Entry 7OE2 (electron microscopy, 2.40 A resolution); this record covers chains B and C of the 10 polymer chains in the assembly.

[Chain B (and C)]
Protein: Linocin_M18 bacteriocin protein
Organism: Haliangium ochraceum (strain DSM 14365 / JCM 11303 / SMP-2)
Notes: chain C of this document is another copy of the same molecule, construct and numbering; everything in this record applies to it too
UniProt: D0LZ74 (D0LZ74_HALO1); residues 1-266 here = UniProt positions 1-266
Chain sequence (266 residues; numbered 1 to 266; the number before each row is that of its first residue):
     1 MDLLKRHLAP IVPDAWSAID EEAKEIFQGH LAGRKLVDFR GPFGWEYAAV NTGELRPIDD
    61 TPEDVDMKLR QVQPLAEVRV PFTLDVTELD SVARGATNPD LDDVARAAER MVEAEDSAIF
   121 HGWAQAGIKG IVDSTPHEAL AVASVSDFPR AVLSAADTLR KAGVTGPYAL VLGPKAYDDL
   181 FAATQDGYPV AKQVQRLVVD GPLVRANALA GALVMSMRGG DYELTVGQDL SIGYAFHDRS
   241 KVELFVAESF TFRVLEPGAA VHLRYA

[Chain B / chain C interface]
Pairs across the interface (32; chain B residue first):
  Asn51(B) with Arg94(C), hydrogen bond (side chain-backbone); Gly95(C)
  Thr52(B) with Ala96(C)
  Gly53(B) with Ser91(C); Arg94(C); Ala96(C)
  Leu55(B) with Arg94(C)
  Arg70(B) with Arg94(C), hydrogen bond (side chain-backbone)
  Leu153(B) with Asp178(C); Phe181(C); Ala182(C)
  Asp157(B) with Arg205(C), salt bridge
  Arg160(B) with His30(C); Arg205(C)
  Gly163(B) with Ile26(C)
  Thr165(B) with Glu25(C), hydrogen bond; His30(C)
  Gln185(B) with Gly187(C)
  Asp186(B) with Asp186(C); Gly187(C)
  Tyr188(B) with Gly187(C); Pro189(C); Lys192(C)
  Gln193(B) with Phe181(C); Ala182(C), hydrogen bond (side chain-backbone); Ala183(C); Thr184(C)
  Arg196(B) with Pro189(C)
  Leu197(B) with Phe181(C)
  Arg218(B) with Glu25(C), salt bridge
  Arg253(B) with Asn98(C)
  Leu255(B) with Asn98(C), hydrogen bond (backbone-side chain)
Interface residues without a listed pair, chain B (22 interface residues in all): Glu54, Arg150, Lys192
Interface residues without a listed pair, chain C (21 interface residues in all): Thr97, Tyr177, Tyr188

[In short]
22 residues of chain B face 21 of chain C across their interface, with 5 hydrogen bonds and 2 salt bridges.
Among the polar pairs are Asp157(B)-Arg205(C), Arg218(B)-Glu25(C) and Asn51(B)-Arg94(C).
Chain B and chain C are both Linocin_M18 bacteriocin protein (Haliangium ochraceum (strain DSM 14365 / JCM
11303 / SMP-2)); the structure, Model of closed pentamer of the Haliangium ochraceum encapsulin from symmetry
expansion of icosahedral single particle ..., was determined by electron microscopy, deposited together with
7ODW and 7OEU.
